PDB entry 6SFR | X-ray diffraction, 1.92 A resolution | chain A

# Chain A
Protein: Son of sevenless homolog 1
From: Homo sapiens
Reference sequence: Q07889 (SOS1_HUMAN); residue numbers follow UniProt; this construct covers 564-1049
Chain sequence (487 residues; row label = number of the first residue in the row):
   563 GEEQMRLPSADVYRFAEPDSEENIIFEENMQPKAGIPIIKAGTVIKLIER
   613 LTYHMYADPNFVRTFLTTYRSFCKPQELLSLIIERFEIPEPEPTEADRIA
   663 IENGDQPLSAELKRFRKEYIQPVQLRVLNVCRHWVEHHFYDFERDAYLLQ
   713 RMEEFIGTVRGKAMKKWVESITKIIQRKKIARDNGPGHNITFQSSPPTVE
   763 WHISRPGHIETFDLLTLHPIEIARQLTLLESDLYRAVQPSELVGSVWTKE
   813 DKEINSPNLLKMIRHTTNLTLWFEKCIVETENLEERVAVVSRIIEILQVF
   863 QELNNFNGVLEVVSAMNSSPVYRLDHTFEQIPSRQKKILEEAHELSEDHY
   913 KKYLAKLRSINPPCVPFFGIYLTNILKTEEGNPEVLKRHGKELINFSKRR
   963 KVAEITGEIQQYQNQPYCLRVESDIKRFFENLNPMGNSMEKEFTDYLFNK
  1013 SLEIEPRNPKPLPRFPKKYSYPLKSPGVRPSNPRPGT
Unresolved in the structure: 590-596, 746-752, 1043-1049
Sequence notes: expression tag (563)
Residues lining bound ligands: BI-68BS (LBK; 6,7-dimethoxy-N-[(1R)-1-phenylethyl]quinazolin-4-amine): V875, M878, N879, Y884, F890, K898, L901, E902, H905, E906
From the paper describing this entry:
  - binding site for BI-68BS: Y884, H905

# Summary
Ligands of chain A: BI-68BS. From the paper: a binding site for BI-68BS at Y884 and H905.
Chain A is Son of sevenless homolog 1 (Homo sapiens); the structure, SOS1 in Complex with Inhibitor BI-68BS,
was determined by X-ray diffraction (same publication as 6SCM).
